PDB entry 8QYY | electron microscopy, 2.56 A resolution | chains A and E of the 7 polymer chains in the assembly

== Chain A (and E) ==
Protein: Anti-phage defense ZorAB system ZorA
Source organism: Escherichia coli
Notes: chain E of this document is another copy of the same molecule, construct and numbering; everything in this record applies to it too
UniProtKB: A0A0V7WZR2 (A0A0V7WZR2_ECOLX); numbering as in UniProt (aligned over 1-434)
Amino-acid sequence (434 residues; numbered 1 to 434; the number before each row is that of its first residue):
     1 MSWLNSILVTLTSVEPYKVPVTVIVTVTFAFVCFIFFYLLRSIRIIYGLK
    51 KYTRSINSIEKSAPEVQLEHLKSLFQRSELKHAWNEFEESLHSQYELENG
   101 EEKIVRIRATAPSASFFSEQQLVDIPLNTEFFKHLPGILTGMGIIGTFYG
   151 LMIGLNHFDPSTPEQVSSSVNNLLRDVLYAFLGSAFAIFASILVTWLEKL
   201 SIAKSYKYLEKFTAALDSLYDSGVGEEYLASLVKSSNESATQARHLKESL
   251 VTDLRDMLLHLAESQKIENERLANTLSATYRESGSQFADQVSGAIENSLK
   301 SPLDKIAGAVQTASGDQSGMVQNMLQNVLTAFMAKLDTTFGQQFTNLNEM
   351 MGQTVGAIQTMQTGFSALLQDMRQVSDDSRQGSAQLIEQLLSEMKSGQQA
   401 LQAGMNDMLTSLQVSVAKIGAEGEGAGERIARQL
Unresolved in the structure: 246-434
Bound ions: Ca2+ site 1: E86, E89 (shared with 2 residues of chain B); Ca2+ site 2: D217, Y220 (shared with E86(E), E89(E) of chain E)
What the authors report for this chain:
  - mutagenesis - L250G/L254G/L258G/L261G, L250N/L254N/L258N/L261N: decreased stability in response to TMD domain

== Interface between chain A and chain E ==
Residue-residue contacts (66):
  Y17(A) - M1(E)
  Y17(A) - L4(E)  hydrophobic
  P20(A) - L4(E)  hydrophobic
  E119(A) - Q120(E)  hydrogen bond
  S167(A) - P160(E)  hydrogen bond (side chain-backbone)
  S167(A) - S161(E)
  V170(A) - P160(E)  hydrophobic
  N171(A) - P160(E)
  L174(A) - L155(E)  hydrophobic
  L174(A) - F158(E)  hydrophobic
  R175(A) - L8(E)
  R175(A) - N156(E)
  V177(A) - L155(E)  hydrophobic
  L178(A) - L8(E)  hydrophobic
  L178(A) - M152(E)
  L178(A) - N156(E)
  Y179(A) - L4(E)  hydrophobic
  Y179(A) - N5(E)
  Y179(A) - L8(E)  hydrophobic
  F181(A) - F148(E)  hydrophobic
  F181(A) - L151(E)  hydrophobic
  F181(A) - M152(E)
  L182(A) - L4(E)  hydrophobic
  L182(A) - L11(E)  hydrophobic
  L182(A) - M152(E)  hydrophobic
  S184(A) - F148(E)
  A185(A) - F148(E)  hydrophobic
  I188(A) - G141(E)
  I188(A) - I144(E)  hydrophobic
  I188(A) - I145(E)  hydrophobic
  I188(A) - F148(E)  hydrophobic
  F189(A) - I145(E)  hydrophobic
  I192(A) - G141(E)
  I192(A) - M142(E)  hydrophobic
  I192(A) - I145(E)  hydrophobic
  W196(A) - F131(E)
  K199(A) - E130(E)
  K199(A) - F131(E)
  K199(A) - H134(E)
  L200(A) - F131(E)
  Y206(A) - E130(E)
  K207(A) - I125(E)
  E210(A) - Q121(E)  hydrogen bond
  A214(A) - H82(E)
  D217(A) - E86(E)
  S218(A) - E86(E)
  Y220(A) - E89(E)
  D221(A) - E89(E)
  S222(A) - E89(E)
  E226(A) - H92(E)
  E226(A) - T110(E)
  E226(A) - V224(E)
  L229(A) - G225(E)
  L229(A) - Y228(E)  hydrophobic
  A230(A) - H92(E)
  A230(A) - Y228(E)
  L232(A) - L232(E)
  V233(A) - Y228(E)
  V233(A) - S231(E)
  V233(A) - L232(E)  hydrophobic
  S236(A) - L232(E)
  S236(A) - S235(E)
  N237(A) - S235(E)
  A240(A) - Q242(E)  hydrogen bond (backbone-side chain)
  A243(A) - Q242(E)
  R244(A) - Q242(E)
Also at the interface, not in a pair above, chain A (46 interface residues in all): V21, T195, I202, A203, G223, E227
Also at the interface, not in a pair above, chain E (38 interface residues in all): N128, I138, L229

== Overview ==
Chain A and chain E form an interface of 46 and 38 residues respectively; the contacts include 4 hydrogen
bonds. Among the polar pairs are E119(A)-Q120(E), S167(A)-P160(E) and E210(A)-Q121(E). E86(A) and E89(A) form
the Ca2+ site 1. The paper reports that L250G/L254G/L258G/L261G and L250N/L254N/L258N/L261N of chain A reduce
stability in response to TMD domain.
Chain A and chain E are both Anti-phage defense ZorAB system ZorA (Escherichia coli); the structure, Zorya
anti-bacteriophage defense system ZorAB, ZorA delta_435-729, ZorA tail tip deletion, was determined by
electron microscopy (same publication as 8QYD, 8QYH and 8QYK).
